Entry 8CKL (X-ray diffraction, 2.56 A resolution); this record covers chains A and B.

[Chain A (and B)]
Protein: Semaphorin-5A
Source organism: Homo sapiens
Notes: chain B of this document is another copy of the same molecule, construct and numbering; everything in this record applies to it too
Reference sequence: Q13591 (SEM5A_HUMAN); residue numbers follow UniProt; this construct covers 652-765
Chain sequence (125 residues; each row starts with the number of its first residue):
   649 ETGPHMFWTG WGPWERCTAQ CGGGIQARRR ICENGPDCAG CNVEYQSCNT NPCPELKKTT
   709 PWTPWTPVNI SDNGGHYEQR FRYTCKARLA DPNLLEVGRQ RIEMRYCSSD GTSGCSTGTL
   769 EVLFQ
Unresolved in the structure: 649-653, 717-723, 757-773 (chain B: 649-653, 717-723, 756-767)
Differences from the reference sequence: expression tag (649-651, 766-773)
Disulfide bonds: C665-C696, C669-C701, C680-C686
Covalently attached groups: alpha-D-mannopyranose (MAN) linked to W656, W659
UniProt features mapped onto this chain:
  - glycosylation: N717 (N-linked (GlcNAc...) asparagine)
What the authors report for this chain:
  - mutagenesis - K734E/R747E/R749E, R747E/R749E: abolished binding to heparin
  - mutagenesis - R747E/R749E: abolished binding to CS-E
  - mutagenesis - R747E/R749E: abolished binding to WT CHO cells
  - disease-associated variants - R676C: decreased expression

[Chain A / chain B interface]
Cross-chain cystine bridges: C689(A)-C689(B), C733(A)-C733(B)
Pairs across the interface - 90 pairs, chain A then chain B:
  I673(A) - I673(B)  hydrophobic
  D685(A) - A687(B)
  C686(A) - G688(B)
  G688(A) - G688(B)
  G688(A) - C689(B)  hydrogen bond (backbone-side chain)
  C689(A) - C689(B)  disulfide
  Y693(A) - Y693(B)  hydrophobic
  K705(A) - R749(B)
  T708(A) - Y731(B)
  P709(A) - Y731(B)  hydrogen bond (backbone-side chain)
  W710(A) - Y731(B)
  W710(A) - R749(B)
  W710(A) - E751(B)
  T711(A) - F729(B)
  P712(A) - F729(B)
  W713(A) - E751(B)
  W713(A) - R753(B)
  T714(A) - T714(B)
  P715(A) - P715(B)
  H724(A) - Y754(B)
  H724(A) - C755(B)  hydrogen bond (backbone-backbone)
  Y725(A) - M752(B)  hydrophobic
  Y725(A) - R753(B)
  Y725(A) - Y754(B)  hydrophobic
  E726(A) - E751(B)
  E726(A) - M752(B)
  E726(A) - R753(B)  salt bridge
  E726(A) - C755(B)
  Q727(A) - E751(B)
  R728(A) - R749(B)
  R728(A) - I750(B)
  R728(A) - E751(B)  salt bridge
  F729(A) - T711(B)
  F729(A) - P712(B)
  F729(A) - Q748(B)
  F729(A) - R749(B)
  F729(A) - I750(B)  hydrophobic
  R730(A) - R747(B)
  R730(A) - Q748(B)
  R730(A) - R749(B)  hydrogen bond (backbone-backbone)
  Y731(A) - T708(B)
  Y731(A) - P709(B)  hydrogen bond (side chain-backbone)
  Y731(A) - W710(B)
  Y731(A) - T711(B)
  Y731(A) - Q748(B)  hydrogen bond
  T732(A) - V745(B)
  T732(A) - G746(B)  hydrogen bond (backbone-backbone)
  T732(A) - R747(B)
  T732(A) - R749(B)
  C733(A) - C733(B)  disulfide
  C733(A) - E744(B)
  K734(A) - L742(B)
  K734(A) - L743(B)
  K734(A) - E744(B)  hydrogen bond (backbone-backbone)
  K734(A) - G746(B)
  A735(A) - L742(B)
  R736(A) - L737(B)
  R736(A) - L742(B)
  L737(A) - R736(B)
  L737(A) - L737(B)  hydrophobic
  L742(A) - K734(B)
  L742(A) - A735(B)
  L742(A) - R736(B)  hydrogen bond (backbone-backbone)
  L743(A) - K734(B)
  L743(A) - A735(B)  hydrophobic
  E744(A) - C733(B)
  E744(A) - K734(B)  hydrogen bond (backbone-backbone)
  V745(A) - T732(B)
  G746(A) - T732(B)  hydrogen bond (backbone-backbone)
  Q748(A) - F729(B)
  Q748(A) - Y731(B)  hydrogen bond
  R749(A) - W710(B)
  R749(A) - F729(B)
  R749(A) - R730(B)  hydrogen bond (backbone-backbone)
  R749(A) - T732(B)
  I750(A) - Q727(B)
  I750(A) - R728(B)
  I750(A) - F729(B)  hydrophobic
  E751(A) - W710(B)
  E751(A) - W713(B)
  E751(A) - Q727(B)
  E751(A) - R728(B)  salt bridge
  M752(A) - E726(B)
  R753(A) - W713(B)
  R753(A) - Y725(B)
  R753(A) - E726(B)  salt bridge
  Y754(A) - H724(B)
  Y754(A) - Y725(B)
  C755(A) - H724(B)  hydrogen bond (backbone-backbone)
  C755(A) - E726(B)  hydrogen bond
Other interface residues (no listed pair), chain A (47 interface residues in all): A687, N690, T707, V716, R747
Other interface residues (no listed pair), chain B (44 interface residues in all): C686, N690, T707

[Summary]
Chain A and chain B form an interface of 47 and 44 residues respectively, with 2 disulfide bonds, 15 hydrogen
bonds and 4 salt bridges. Among the polar pairs are E726(A)-R753(B), R728(A)-E751(B) and G688(A)-C689(B). From
the paper: K734E/R747E/R749E and R747E/R749E of chain A abolish binding to heparin; R747E/R749E of chain A
abolish binding to CS-E.
Both chains are Semaphorin-5A (Homo sapiens). Entry 8CKL (Semaphorin-5A TSR 3-4 domains in complex with
sucrose octasulfate (SOS)) was determined by X-ray diffraction together with 8CKG, 8CKK and 8CKM from the same
study.
